PDB entry 7MJ5 | X-ray diffraction, 2.15 A resolution | chains A and H of the 3 polymer chains in the assembly

# Chain A
Molecule: Putative secreted salivary protein
Reference sequence: A2IAB2 (A2IAB2_9NEOP); residues 1-36 here correspond to UniProt positions 24-59 (UniProt number = residue number + 23)
Sequence (36 residues; each row starts with the number of its first residue):
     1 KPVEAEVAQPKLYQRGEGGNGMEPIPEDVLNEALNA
Unresolved in the structure: 1-4, 36

# Chain H
Molecule: Thrombin heavy chain
From: Homo sapiens
Notes: EC 3.4.21.5
Reference sequence: P00734 (THRB_HUMAN); the construct lacks a stretch of the UniProt sequence and is renumbered around it, so the offset changes along the chain: 16-36 = UniProt 364-384; 37-60 = UniProt 386-409; 61-77 = UniProt 419-435; 78-97 = UniProt 437-456; 5 more segments
Sequence (259 residues; numbered 16 to 247 plus 27 insertion-coded residues; the number before each row is that of its first residue; a row labelled like 60A-60I holds insertion residues (60A, then the next letters in order)):
    16 IVEGSDAEIGMSPWQVMLFRK
   36A S
    37 PQELLCGASLISDRWVLTAAHCLL
60A-60I YPPWDKNFT
    61 ENDLLVRIGKHSRTRYE
   77A R
    78 NIEKISMLEKIYIHPRYNWR
   97A E
    98 NLDRDIALMKLKKPVAFSDYIHPVCLPDRETA
129A-129C ASL
   130 LQAGYKGRVTGWGNLKETWT
149A-149E ANVGK
   150 GQPSVLQVVNLPIVERPVCKDSTRIRITDNMFCAG
  184A Y
   185 KP
186A-186D DEGK
   187 RGDACEGDSGGPFVMKSP
204A-204B FN
   205 NRWYQMGIVSWGEGCDRDGKYGFYTHVFRLKKWIQKVIDQFGE
Unresolved in the structure: 246-247
Swiss-Prot annotation at these positions:
  - region: Ala-183 to Val-200 (High affinity receptor-binding region which is also known as the TP508 peptide)
  - active site (Charge relay system): His-57, Asp-102, Ser-195
  - glycosylation: Asn-60G (N-linked (GlcNAc...) (complex) asparagine)
Disulfide bonds: Cys-42/Cys-58, Cys-168/Cys-182, Cys-191/Cys-219
Covalent attachments: N-acetylglucosamine (NAG) linked to Asn-60G
Metal / ion sites: Na+: Arg-221, Lys-224
From the paper describing this entry:
  - catalytic residues: His-57, Asp-102, Ser-195 (citing earlier work)

# How chain A and chain H interact
Pairs across the interface - 75 pairs, chain A then chain H:
  Glu-6(A) / Glu-97A(H)
  Glu-6(A) / Arg-173(H)
  Val-7(A) / Arg-97(H)
  Val-7(A) / Glu-97A(H)
  Ala-8(A) / Tyr-60A(H)
  Ala-8(A) / Glu-97A(H)  hydrogen bond (backbone-backbone)
  Ala-8(A) / Asn-98(H)
  Ala-8(A) / Leu-99(H)
  Ala-8(A) / Ile-174(H)  hydrophobic
  Ala-8(A) / Trp-215(H)  hydrophobic
  Gln-9(A) / Trp-60D(H)
  Gln-9(A) / Trp-215(H)
  Gln-9(A) / Gly-216(H)  hydrogen bond (backbone-backbone)
  Pro-10(A) / His-57(H)
  Pro-10(A) / Tyr-60A(H)
  Pro-10(A) / Leu-99(H)
  Pro-10(A) / Ser-214(H)
  Pro-10(A) / Trp-215(H)  hydrophobic
  Lys-11(A) / Asp-189(H)  salt bridge
  Lys-11(A) / Ala-190(H)  hydrogen bond (side chain-backbone)
  Lys-11(A) / Cys-191(H)
  Lys-11(A) / Glu-192(H)
  Lys-11(A) / Gly-193(H)  hydrogen bond (backbone-backbone)
  Lys-11(A) / Asp-194(H)
  Lys-11(A) / Ser-195(H)  hydrogen bond (backbone-side chain)
  Lys-11(A) / Val-213(H)
  Lys-11(A) / Ser-214(H)  hydrogen bond (backbone-backbone)
  Lys-11(A) / Trp-215(H)
  Lys-11(A) / Gly-216(H)
  Lys-11(A) / Gly-218(H)  hydrogen bond (side chain-backbone)
  Lys-11(A) / Cys-219(H)
  Leu-12(A) / Leu-41(H)
  Leu-12(A) / Cys-42(H)  hydrophobic
  Leu-12(A) / His-57(H)
  Leu-12(A) / Trp-60D(H)
  Leu-12(A) / Glu-192(H)
  Leu-12(A) / Ser-195(H)
  Tyr-13(A) / Gly-142(H)
  Tyr-13(A) / Asn-143(H)  hydrogen bond
  Tyr-13(A) / Gln-151(H)
  Tyr-13(A) / Glu-192(H)  hydrogen bond (side chain-backbone)
  Tyr-13(A) / Gly-193(H)
  Gln-14(A) / Trp-60D(H)
  Gln-14(A) / Glu-192(H)
  Glu-17(A) / Gln-151(H)
  Glu-17(A) / Glu-192(H)
  Gly-18(A) / Glu-39(H)
  Gly-18(A) / Leu-40(H)  hydrogen bond (backbone-backbone)
  Asn-20(A) / Arg-73(H)  hydrogen bond (backbone-side chain)
  Asn-20(A) / Thr-74(H)
  Asn-20(A) / Gln-151(H)  hydrogen bond
  Gly-21(A) / Thr-74(H)
  Met-22(A) / Phe-34(H)  hydrophobic
  Met-22(A) / Gln-38(H)
  Met-22(A) / Arg-73(H)
  Met-22(A) / Thr-74(H)
  Glu-23(A) / Thr-74(H)  hydrogen bond (backbone-backbone)
  Glu-23(A) / Arg-75(H)
  Glu-23(A) / Tyr-76(H)
  Pro-24(A) / Gln-38(H)
  Ile-25(A) / Phe-34(H)  hydrophobic
  Ile-25(A) / Gln-38(H)  hydrogen bond (backbone-side chain)
  Ile-25(A) / Arg-67(H)
  Pro-26(A) / Tyr-76(H)
  Pro-26(A) / Arg-77A(H)
  Val-29(A) / Tyr-76(H)
  Val-29(A) / Ile-82(H)
  Leu-30(A) / Leu-65(H)  hydrophobic
  Leu-30(A) / Ile-82(H)  hydrophobic
  Leu-30(A) / Met-84(H)
  Glu-32(A) / Lys-110(H)
  Ala-33(A) / Ile-82(H)  hydrophobic
  Ala-33(A) / Met-84(H)  hydrophobic
  Leu-34(A) / Met-84(H)  hydrophobic
  Asn-35(A) / Lys-110(H)
Other interface residues (no listed pair), chain A (26 interface residues in all): Arg-15, Gly-19
Other interface residues (no listed pair), chain H (47 interface residues in all): Lys-36, Lys-60F, Trp-96, Trp-141, Glu-217, Gly-226

# Overview
26 residues of chain A and 47 residues of chain H are in contact; the contacts include 14 hydrogen bonds and 1
salt bridge. Polar pairs include Lys-11(A)/Asp-189(H), Lys-11(A)/Ala-190(H) and Lys-11(A)/Ser-195(H).
Covalently linked N-acetylglucosamine: at Asn-60G(H). Curated annotation (UniProt) lists 3 active-site
residues on chain H. From the paper: catalytic residues His-57(H), Asp-102(H) and Ser-195(H).
Here chain A is Putative secreted salivary protein and chain H is Thrombin heavy chain (Homo sapiens). Entry
7MJ5 (complex of human thrombin with XC-43) was determined by X-ray diffraction.
